Entry 8U0O (X-ray diffraction, 2.05 A resolution); this record covers chain A.

== Chain A ==
Molecule: DNA polymerase lambda
Source organism: Homo sapiens
Notes: EC 2.7.7.7, 4.2.99.-
Reference sequence: Q9UGP5 (DPOLL_HUMAN); numbering as in UniProt; present here: 234-464, 470-575
Sequence (341 residues; row label = number of the first residue in the row; note: 5 numbers in that range are skipped by the numbering (no residue carries them; nothing is unmodelled there)):
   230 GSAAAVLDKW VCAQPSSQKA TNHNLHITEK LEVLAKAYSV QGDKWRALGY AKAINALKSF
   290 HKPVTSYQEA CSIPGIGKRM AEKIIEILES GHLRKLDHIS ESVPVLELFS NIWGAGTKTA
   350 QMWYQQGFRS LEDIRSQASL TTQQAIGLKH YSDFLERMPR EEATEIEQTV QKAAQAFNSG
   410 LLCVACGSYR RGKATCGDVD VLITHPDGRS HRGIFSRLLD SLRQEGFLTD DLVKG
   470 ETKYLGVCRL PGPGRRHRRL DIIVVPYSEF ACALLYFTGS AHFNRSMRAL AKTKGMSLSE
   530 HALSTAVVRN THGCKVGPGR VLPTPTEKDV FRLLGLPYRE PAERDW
Not modelled in the structure: 230-249, 535-548
Differences from the reference sequence: expression tag (230-233); engineered mutation Lys463 (Ser in Q9UGP5), Gly464 (Gln in Q9UGP5), Thr471 (Gln in Q9UGP5)
Ion coordination: Na+: Ser339, Ile341, Ala344 (shared with 1 residue of chain P)

== Summary ==
Ser339, Ile341 and Ala344 form the Na+ site.
Chain A is DNA polymerase lambda (Homo sapiens); the structure, Synaptic complex of human DNA polymerase
Lambda DL variant engaged on a DNA double-strand break containing ..., was determined by X-ray diffraction
together with 8U0P from the same study.
